Entry 8JL9 (electron microscopy, 2.65 A resolution); this record covers chains A and J of the 10 polymer chains in the assembly.

# Chain A
Protein: Histone H3.1
Source organism: Homo sapiens
UniProtKB: P68431 (H31_HUMAN); residues 0-135 here correspond to UniProt positions 1-136 (UniProt number = residue number + 1)
Sequence (139 residues; each row starts with the number of its first residue; numbers below 1 keep their minus sign (Gly-3 is residue -3)):
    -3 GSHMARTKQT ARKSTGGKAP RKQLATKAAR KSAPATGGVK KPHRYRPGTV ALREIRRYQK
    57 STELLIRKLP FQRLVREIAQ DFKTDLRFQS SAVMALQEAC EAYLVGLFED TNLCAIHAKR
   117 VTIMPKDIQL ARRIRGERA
Unresolved in the structure: -3 to 37, 134-135
Sequence notes: expression tag (-3 to -1)
Curated features (UniProtKB/Swiss-Prot):
  - modified residue: Arg2 (Asymmetric dimethylarginine), Thr3 (Phosphothreonine), Lys4 (Allysine), Gln5 (5-glutamyl dopamine), Thr6 (Phosphothreonine), Arg8 (Citrulline), Lys9 (N6,N6,N6-trimethyllysine), Ser10 (ADP-ribosylserine), Thr11 (Phosphothreonine), Lys14 (N6-(2-hydroxyisobutyryl)lysine), Arg17 (Asymmetric dimethylarginine), Lys18 (N6-(2-hydroxyisobutyryl)lysine), Lys23 (N6-(2-hydroxyisobutyryl)lysine), Arg26 (Citrulline), Lys27 (N6,N6,N6-trimethyllysine), Ser28 (ADP-ribosylserine), Lys36 (N6,N6,N6-trimethyllysine), Lys37 (N6-methyllysine), Tyr41 (Phosphotyrosine), Lys56 (N6,N6,N6-trimethyllysine) and 8 more in UniProt
  - lipidation: Lys18 (N6-decanoyllysine)

# Chain J
Molecule: 193-nt DNA strand
Source organism: synthetic construct
Sequence (193 nucleotides; numbered -96 to 96; the number before each row is that of its first residue; numbers below 1 keep their minus sign (DA-96 is residue -96)):
   -96 ATCACGTAAT ATTGGCCAGC TAGGATCACA ATCCCGGTGC CGAGGCCGCT CAATTGGTCG
   -36 TAGACAGCTC TAGCACCGCT TAAACGCACG TACGGATTCC GTACGTGCGT TTAAGCGGTG
    24 CTAGAGCTGT CTACGACCAA TTGAGCGGCC TCGGCACCGG GATTGTGATC CTAGCTGGCC
    84 AATATTACGT GAT
Unresolved in the structure: -96 to -78, 78-96

# Interface between chain A and chain J
Pairs across the interface (25; chain A residue first):
  Arg40(A) - DT9(J)  hydrogen bond to the base
  Arg40(A) - DG10(J)  hydrogen bond to the sugar
  Tyr41(A) - DA-67(J)  sugar contact
  Tyr41(A) - DT9(J)  sugar contact
  Tyr41(A) - DG10(J)  hydrogen bond to the phosphate
  Arg42(A) - DT9(J)  phosphate contact
  Pro43(A) - DG8(J)  phosphate contact
  Pro43(A) - DT9(J)  phosphate contact
  Gly44(A) - DG8(J)  phosphate contact
  Gly44(A) - DT9(J)  hydrogen bond to the phosphate
  Thr45(A) - DT9(J)  phosphate contact
  Val46(A) - DT9(J)  hydrogen bond to the phosphate
  Val46(A) - DG10(J)  phosphate contact
  Ala47(A) - DT9(J)  hydrogen bond to the phosphate
  Arg49(A) - DA-66(J)  phosphate contact
  Arg49(A) - DT-65(J)  phosphate contact
  Arg63(A) - DA17(J)  hydrogen bond to the phosphate
  Arg63(A) - DG18(J)  salt bridge to the phosphate
  Lys64(A) - DG18(J)  hydrogen bond to the phosphate
  Leu65(A) - DA17(J)  phosphate contact
  Leu65(A) - DG18(J)  hydrogen bond to the phosphate
  Pro66(A) - DA17(J)  phosphate contact
  Arg69(A) - DA17(J)  salt bridge to the phosphate
  Arg83(A) - DA26(J)  sugar contact
  Arg83(A) - DG27(J)  sugar contact
Also at the interface, not in a pair above, chain A (18 interface residues in all): Arg53, Lys56, Lys115
Also at the interface, not in a pair above, chain J (12 interface residues in all): DC-64, DG-2

# In short
18 residues of chain A face 12 of chain J across their interface; the contacts include 9 hydrogen bonds and 2
salt bridges. Polar contacts include Arg40(A)-DT9(J), Arg40(A)-DG10(J) and Tyr41(A)-DG10(J).
Chain A is Histone H3.1 (Homo sapiens) and chain J is a 193-nt DNA strand (synthetic construct); the
structure, Cryo-EM structure of the human nucleosome with scFv, was determined by electron microscopy,
deposited together with 8JLA, 8JLB and 8JLD.
